PDB entry 7W3Z | electron microscopy, 3.00 A resolution | chains C and D of the 6 polymer chains in the assembly

Chain C:
Protein: Guanine nucleotide-binding protein G(I)/G(S)/G(T) subunit beta-1
Organism: Homo sapiens
UniProtKB: P62873 (GBB1_HUMAN); residue numbers follow UniProt; this construct covers 2-340
Sequence (380 residues; each row starts with the number of its first residue; numbers below 1 keep their minus sign (Met-13 is residue -13)):
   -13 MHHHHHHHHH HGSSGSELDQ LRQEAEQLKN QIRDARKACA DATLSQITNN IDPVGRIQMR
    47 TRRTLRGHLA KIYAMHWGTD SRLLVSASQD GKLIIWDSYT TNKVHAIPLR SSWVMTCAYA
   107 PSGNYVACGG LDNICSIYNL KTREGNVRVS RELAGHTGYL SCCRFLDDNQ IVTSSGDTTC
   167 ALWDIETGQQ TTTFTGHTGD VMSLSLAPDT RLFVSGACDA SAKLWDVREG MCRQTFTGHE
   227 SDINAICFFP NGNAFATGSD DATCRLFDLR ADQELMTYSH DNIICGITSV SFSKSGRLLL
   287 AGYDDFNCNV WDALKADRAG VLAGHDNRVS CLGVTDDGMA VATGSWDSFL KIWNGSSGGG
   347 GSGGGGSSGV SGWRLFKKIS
Disordered / not traced: -13 to 2, 341-366
Construct notes: initiating methionine (-13); expression tag (-12 to 1, 341-366)
Curated features (UniProtKB/Swiss-Prot):
  - modified residue: Ser2 (N-acetylserine), His266 (Phosphohistidine)
  - natural variant: Leu30 (L30F: In MRD42; uncertain significance), Arg52 (R52G: In MRD42), Gly64 (G64V: In MRD42), Asp76 (D76E: In MRD42; D76G: In MRD42), Gly77 (G77S: In MRD42), Lys78 (K78R: In MRD42), Ile80 (I80N: In MRD42; I80T: In MRD42), His91 (H91R: In MRD42; uncertain significance), Ala92 (A92T: In MRD42), Pro94 (P94S: In MRD42), Leu95 (L95P: In MRD42), Arg96 (R96L: In MRD42), 5 further natural variant entries in UniProt

Chain D:
Protein: Guanine nucleotide-binding protein G(I)/G(S)/G(O) subunit gamma-2
Organism: Homo sapiens
UniProtKB: P59768 (GBG2_HUMAN); numbering as in UniProt (aligned over 2-71)
Sequence (81 residues; numbered -9 to 71; the number before each row is that of its first residue; numbers below 1 keep their minus sign (Met-9 is residue -9)):
    -9 MHHHHHHHHH HASNNTASIA QARKLVEQLK MEANIDRIKV SKAAADLMAY CEAHAKEDPL
    51 LTPVPASENP FREKKFFCAI L
Disordered / not traced: -9 to 7, 64-71
Construct notes: initiating methionine (-9); expression tag (-8 to 1)
Curated features (UniProtKB/Swiss-Prot):
  - modified residue: Ala2 (N-acetylalanine), Cys68 (Cysteine methyl ester)
  - lipidation: Cys68 (S-geranylgeranyl cysteine)

Chain C / chain D interface:
Contacting residue pairs (68; chain C residue first):
  Leu4(C) with Ser8(D)
  Leu7(C) with Ala12(D), hydrophobic; Arg13(D); Val16(D)
  Leu14(C) with Val16(D); Leu19(D), hydrophobic; Lys20(D)
  Gln17(C) with Ala23(D)
  Ile18(C) with Leu19(D), hydrophobic
  Cys25(C) with Val30(D)
  Ala26(C) with Val30(D), hydrophobic
  Asp27(C) with Lys29(D), salt bridge; Ser31(D)
  Ala28(C) with Val30(D)
  Leu30(C) with Ala34(D), hydrophobic
  Ile33(C) with Ala34(D), hydrophobic
  Ile37(C) with Glu42(D)
  Val40(C) with Leu51(D), hydrophobic
  Ile43(C) with Leu50(D)
  Met45(C) with Leu50(D), hydrophobic
  Arg48(C) with Asn59(D); Phe61(D); Arg62(D), hydrogen bond (backbone-side chain)
  Arg49(C) with Pro60(D); Phe61(D); Arg62(D)
  Ser84(C) with Phe61(D)
  Tyr85(C) with Pro60(D); Phe61(D), hydrophobic
  Cys218(C) with Gln18(D), hydrogen bond (backbone-side chain); Glu22(D)
  Arg219(C) with Glu22(D); Ile25(D)
  Gln220(C) with Glu22(D)
  Thr221(C) with Glu22(D), hydrogen bond
  Phe235(C) with Leu37(D), hydrophobic; Tyr40(D), hydrophobic; Cys41(D), hydrophobic
  Pro236(C) with Tyr40(D)
  Leu252(C) with Leu37(D), hydrophobic
  Asp254(C) with Ala33(D)
  Arg256(C) with Arg27(D); Ile28(D), hydrogen bond (backbone-backbone); Asp36(D), salt bridge
  Ala257(C) with Ile28(D); Val30(D), hydrophobic
  Asp258(C) with Arg27(D), salt bridge
  Gln259(C) with Val30(D)
  Leu261(C) with Val30(D), hydrophobic
  Ser279(C) with Asp48(D), hydrogen bond
  Lys280(C) with Glu47(D); Asp48(D)
  Ser281(C) with Tyr40(D); Cys41(D); His44(D); Asp48(D), hydrogen bond
  Gly282(C) with Cys41(D), hydrogen bond (backbone-side chain)
  Arg283(C) with Cys41(D)
  Leu300(C) with Cys41(D), hydrophobic
  Asp323(C) with Pro49(D)
  Gly324(C) with Pro49(D); Leu50(D)
  Met325(C) with Pro60(D), hydrophobic; Phe61(D), hydrophobic
  Ala326(C) with Phe61(D), hydrophobic
  Val327(C) with Leu50(D), hydrophobic
  Ile338(C) with Phe61(D), hydrophobic
  Asn340(C) with Asn59(D), hydrogen bond
Interface residues without a listed pair, chain C (58 interface residues in all): Glu3, Glu10, Ala11, Lys15, Ala21, Arg22, Ala24, Thr34, Thr47, Trp63, Asn237, Leu284, Val320
Interface residues without a listed pair, chain D (38 interface residues in all): Ile9, Leu15, Asp26, Lys32, Met38, Ala45

Overview:
58 residues of chain C and 38 residues of chain D are in contact, with 8 hydrogen bonds and 3 salt bridges.
Polar contacts include Asp27(C)-Lys29(D), Arg256(C)-Asp36(D) and Asp258(C)-Arg27(D).
Here chain C is Guanine nucleotide-binding protein G(I)/G(S)/G(T) subunit beta-1 and chain D is Guanine
nucleotide-binding protein G(I)/G(S)/G(O) subunit gamma-2, both from Homo sapiens. Entry 7W3Z (Cryo-EM
Structure of Human Gastrin Releasing Peptide Receptor in complex with the agonist Gastrin Releasing Peptide
...) was determined by electron microscopy, deposited together with 7W40 and 7W41.
